PDB entry 8OPE | electron microscopy, 3.09 A resolution | chains Aa and Bm of the 42 polymer chains in the assembly

[Chain Aa (and Bm)]
Molecule: Genome polyprotein (Fragment)
Source organism: Potato virus Y strain NTN
Notes: chain Bm of this document is another copy of the same molecule, construct and numbering; everything in this record applies to it too
UniProtKB: A0A0A7DJG2 (A0A0A7DJG2_9POTV); numbering as in UniProt (aligned over 1-227)
Sequence (227 residues; numbered 1 to 227; the number before each row is that of its first residue):
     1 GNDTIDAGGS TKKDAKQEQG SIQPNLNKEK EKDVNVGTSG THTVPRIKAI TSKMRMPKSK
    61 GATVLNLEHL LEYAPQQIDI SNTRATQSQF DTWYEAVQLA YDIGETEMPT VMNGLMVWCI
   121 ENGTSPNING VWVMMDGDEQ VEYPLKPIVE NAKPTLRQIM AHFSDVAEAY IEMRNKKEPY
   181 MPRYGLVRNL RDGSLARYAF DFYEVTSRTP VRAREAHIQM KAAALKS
Unresolved in the structure: 1-41
From the paper describing this entry:
  - binding site for the 5-nt RNA strand: S125 to G130

[How chain Aa and chain Bm interact]
Contacting residue pairs (16; chain Aa residue first):
  A100(Aa) - T51(Bm)  hydrogen bond (backbone-side chain)
  I103(Aa) - P45(Bm)  hydrophobic
  E107(Aa) - P45(Bm)
  V111(Aa) - P45(Bm)  hydrophobic
  M134(Aa) - V44(Bm)  hydrophobic
  D136(Aa) - T43(Bm)  hydrogen bond
  D136(Aa) - V44(Bm)
  D136(Aa) - R46(Bm)  salt bridge
  E139(Aa) - R46(Bm)  salt bridge
  V141(Aa) - V44(Bm)  hydrophobic
  V141(Aa) - R46(Bm)
  E142(Aa) - I47(Bm)
  Y143(Aa) - V44(Bm)
  Y143(Aa) - P45(Bm)  hydrogen bond (side chain-backbone)
  Y143(Aa) - I47(Bm)  hydrophobic
  P144(Aa) - I47(Bm)
Other interface residues (no listed pair), chain Aa (15 interface residues in all): Y101, D102, T110, M135
Other interface residues (no listed pair), chain Bm (9 interface residues in all): H42, K48, S52

[Overview]
Chain Aa and chain Bm form an interface of 15 and 9 residues respectively, with 3 hydrogen bonds and 2 salt
bridges. Polar contacts include D136(Aa)-R46(Bm), E139(Aa)-R46(Bm) and A100(Aa)-T51(Bm). From the paper: a
binding site for the 5-nt RNA strand at S125(Aa).
Both chains are Genome polyprotein (Fragment) (Potato virus Y strain NTN). Entry 8OPE (Virus-like Particle
based on PVY coat protein with dC40 deletion with helical architecture encapsidating ssRNA) was determined by
electron microscopy together with 8OPC and 8OPL from the same study.
